Entry 8UQO (electron microscopy, 3.37 A resolution); this record covers chains C and D of the 6 polymer chains in the assembly.

# Chain C
Molecule: Guanine nucleotide-binding protein G(I)/G(S)/G(T) subunit beta-1
Source organism: Homo sapiens
UniProt: P62873 (GBB1_HUMAN); residue numbers follow UniProt; this construct covers 1-340
Chain sequence (340 residues; row label = number of the first residue in the row):
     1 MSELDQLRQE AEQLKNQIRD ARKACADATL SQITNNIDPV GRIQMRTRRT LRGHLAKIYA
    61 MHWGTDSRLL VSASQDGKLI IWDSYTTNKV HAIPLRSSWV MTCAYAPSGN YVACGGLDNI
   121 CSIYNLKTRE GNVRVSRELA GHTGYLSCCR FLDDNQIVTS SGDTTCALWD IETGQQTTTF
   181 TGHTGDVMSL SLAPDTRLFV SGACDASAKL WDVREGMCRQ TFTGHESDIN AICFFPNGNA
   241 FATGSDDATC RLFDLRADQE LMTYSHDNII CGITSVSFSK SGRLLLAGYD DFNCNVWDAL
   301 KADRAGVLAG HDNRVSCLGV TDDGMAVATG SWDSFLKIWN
Unresolved in the structure: 1-3, 127-132
UniProt features mapped onto this chain:
  - modified residue: Ser2 (N-acetylserine), His266 (Phosphohistidine)
  - natural variant: Leu30 (L30F: In MRD42; uncertain significance), Arg52 (R52G: In MRD42), Gly64 (G64V: In MRD42), Asp76 (D76E: In MRD42; D76G: In MRD42), Gly77 (G77S: In MRD42), Lys78 (K78R: In MRD42), Ile80 (I80N: In MRD42; I80T: In MRD42), His91 (H91R: In MRD42; uncertain significance), Ala92 (A92T: In MRD42), Pro94 (P94S: In MRD42), Leu95 (L95P: In MRD42), Arg96 (R96L: In MRD42), 5 further natural variant entries in UniProt

# Chain D
Molecule: Guanine nucleotide-binding protein subunit gamma
Source organism: Homo sapiens
UniProt: G3V2N0 (G3V2N0_HUMAN); residues 0-71 here correspond to UniProt positions 39-110 (UniProt number = residue number + 39)
Chain sequence (73 residues; row label = number of the first residue in the row; numbers below 1 keep their minus sign (Gly-1 is residue -1)):
    -1 GPMASNNTAS IAQARKLVEQ LKMEANIDRI KVSKAAADLM AYCEAHAKED PLLTPVPASE
    59 NPFREKKFFC AIL
Unresolved in the structure: -1 to 7, 52-71
Differences from the reference sequence: expression tag (-1)

# Chain C / chain D interface
Residue-residue contacts - 39 pairs, chain C then chain D:
  Ile18(C) with Glu22(D); Arg27(D)
  Arg22(C) with Arg27(D)
  Cys25(C) with Val30(D)
  Ala28(C) with Val30(D); Ser31(D)
  Val40(C) with Leu51(D), hydrophobic
  Ile43(C) with Leu50(D)
  Met45(C) with Leu50(D), hydrophobic
  Cys218(C) with Glu22(D)
  Arg219(C) with Glu22(D)
  Gln220(C) with Glu22(D); Ile25(D)
  Phe235(C) with Tyr40(D), hydrophobic; Cys41(D), hydrophobic
  Pro236(C) with Tyr40(D), hydrophobic
  Ala240(C) with Leu37(D), hydrophobic
  Leu252(C) with Leu37(D), hydrophobic
  Asp254(C) with Ala33(D); Leu37(D)
  Arg256(C) with Ile28(D), hydrogen bond (backbone-backbone)
  Ala257(C) with Ile28(D); Val30(D), hydrophobic
  Asp258(C) with Arg27(D)
  Leu261(C) with Val30(D), hydrophobic
  Ser281(C) with Cys41(D), hydrogen bond (backbone-side chain); His44(D), hydrogen bond (side chain-backbone)
  Gly282(C) with Cys41(D), hydrogen bond (backbone-side chain)
  Arg283(C) with Cys41(D), hydrogen bond (side chain-backbone)
  Leu284(C) with Leu50(D)
  Leu300(C) with Met38(D), hydrophobic; Cys41(D), hydrophobic
  Val320(C) with Leu50(D), hydrophobic
  Asp323(C) with Pro49(D)
  Gly324(C) with Pro49(D); Leu50(D)
  Met325(C) with Pro49(D), hydrophobic; Leu50(D)
  Val327(C) with Leu50(D), hydrophobic
Also at the interface, not in a pair above, chain C (43 interface residues in all): Leu4, Leu7, Ala11, Leu14, Lys15, Asp27, Ile33, Ile37, Thr221, Asn237, Asn239, Ser279, Lys280, Asn340
Also at the interface, not in a pair above, chain D (23 interface residues in all): Ala12, Val16, Gln18, Leu19, Lys29, Ala34, Glu42, Asp48

# Summary
43 residues of chain C face 23 of chain D across their interface, with 5 hydrogen bonds. Polar contacts
include Ser281(C)-Cys41(D), Ser281(C)-His44(D) and Gly282(C)-Cys41(D).
Here chain C is Guanine nucleotide-binding protein G(I)/G(S)/G(T) subunit beta-1 and chain D is Guanine
nucleotide-binding protein subunit gamma, both from Homo sapiens. Entry 8UQO (PLCb3-Gbg-Gaq complex on
membranes) was determined by electron microscopy together with 8UQN from the same study.
